PDB entry 1VBE | X-ray diffraction, 2.80 A resolution | chains 1 and 4 of the 5 polymer chains in the assembly

# Chain 1
Molecule: Poliovirus type 3
Organism: Poliovirus type 3 (strains P3/LEON/37 AND P3/LEON 12A[1]B)
UniProt: P03302 (POLG_POL3L); residues 3-302 here correspond to UniProt positions 578-877 (UniProt number = residue number + 575)
Chain sequence (300 residues; numbered 3 to 302; the number before each row is that of its first residue):
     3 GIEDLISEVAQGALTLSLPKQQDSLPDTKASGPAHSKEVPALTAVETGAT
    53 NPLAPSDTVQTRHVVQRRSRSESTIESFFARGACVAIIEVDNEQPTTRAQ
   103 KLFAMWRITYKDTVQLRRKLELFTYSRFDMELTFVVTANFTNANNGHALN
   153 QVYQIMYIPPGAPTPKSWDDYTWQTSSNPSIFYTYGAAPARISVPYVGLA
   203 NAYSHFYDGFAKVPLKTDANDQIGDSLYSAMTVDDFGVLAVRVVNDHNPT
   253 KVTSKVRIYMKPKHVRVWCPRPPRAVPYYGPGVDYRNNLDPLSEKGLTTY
Disordered / not traced: 3-23
Construct notes: engineered mutation L124 (Phe700 in P03302), L134 (Phe710 in P03302); conflict R288 (Lys864 in P03302)
Residues lining bound ligands: r78206 (J78; (methylpyridazine piperidine propyloxyphenyl)ethylacetate): I110, T111, Y112, K113, F130, M132, L134, F136, I157, Y159, P181, S182, I183, I194, V196, V199, Y205, F238, L241, M262

# Chain 4
Molecule: Poliovirus type 3
Organism: Poliovirus type 3 (strains P3/LEON/37 AND P3/LEON 12A[1]B)
Notes: engineered mutation(s): CHAIN 1, F124L, F134L
UniProt: P03302 (POLG_POL3L); residues 2-69 here correspond to UniProt positions 1-68 (UniProt number = residue number - 1)
Chain sequence (68 residues; row label = number of the first residue in the row):
     2 GAQVSSQKVGAHENSNRAYGGSTINYTTINYYKDSASNAASKQDYSQDPS
    52 KFTEPLKDVLIKTAPALN
Disordered / not traced: 17-22

# Interface between chain 1 and chain 4
Residue-residue contacts (32):
  D25(1) - K9(4)  salt bridge
  E40(1) - T64(4)  hydrogen bond
  V41(1) - T64(4)  hydrogen bond (backbone-backbone)
  P42(1) - K63(4)
  T45(1) - A67(4)
  A46(1) - A67(4)
  A46(1) - L68(4)  hydrophobic
  T49(1) - L57(4)
  A51(1) - T54(4)
  T52(1) - T54(4)  hydrogen bond (backbone-backbone)
  P54(1) - E55(4)
  P54(1) - K63(4)  hydrogen bond (backbone-side chain)
  L55(1) - K63(4)
  D59(1) - K63(4)  salt bridge
  S71(1) - K9(4)  hydrogen bond
  T76(1) - D45(4)
  E78(1) - A41(4)
  E78(1) - D45(4)
  A82(1) - K43(4)
  D131(1) - A37(4)
  S195(1) - A37(4)
  S195(1) - S38(4)
  V196(1) - A37(4)
  P197(1) - A37(4)  hydrophobic
  K265(1) - A37(4)  hydrogen bond (side chain-backbone)
  K265(1) - S38(4)
  K265(1) - N39(4)  hydrogen bond (side chain-backbone)
  H266(1) - S36(4)
  H266(1) - A37(4)
  H266(1) - N39(4)  hydrogen bond (side chain-backbone)
  H266(1) - A40(4)  hydrogen bond (side chain-backbone)
  P272(1) - F53(4)
Also at the interface, not in a pair above, chain 1 (26 interface residues in all): G50, A56, S73
Also at the interface, not in a pair above, chain 4 (18 interface residues in all): P56

# Overview
26 residues of chain 1 face 18 of chain 4 across their interface, with 9 hydrogen bonds and 2 salt bridges.
Polar contacts include D25(1)-K9(4), D59(1)-K63(4) and E40(1)-T64(4). Chain 1 binds r78206.
Chain 1 is Poliovirus type 3 and chain 4 is Poliovirus type 3, both from Poliovirus type 3 (strains P3/LEON/37
AND P3/LEON 12A[1]B); the structure, Poliovirus (type 3, sabin strain, mutant 242-H2) complexed with R78206,
was determined by X-ray diffraction together with 1VBA, 1VBB, 1VBC and 1VBD from the same study.
